Entry 7ASD (electron microscopy, 3.50 A resolution); this record covers chains CA and DA of the 8 polymer chains in the assembly.

== Chain CA (and DA) ==
Molecule: Major royal jelly protein 1
Source organism: Apis mellifera
Notes: chain DA of this document is another copy of the same molecule, construct and numbering; everything in this record applies to it too
UniProtKB: O18330 (MRJP1_APIME); numbering as in UniProt (aligned over 1-432)
Chain sequence (432 residues; numbered 1 to 432; the number before each row is that of its first residue):
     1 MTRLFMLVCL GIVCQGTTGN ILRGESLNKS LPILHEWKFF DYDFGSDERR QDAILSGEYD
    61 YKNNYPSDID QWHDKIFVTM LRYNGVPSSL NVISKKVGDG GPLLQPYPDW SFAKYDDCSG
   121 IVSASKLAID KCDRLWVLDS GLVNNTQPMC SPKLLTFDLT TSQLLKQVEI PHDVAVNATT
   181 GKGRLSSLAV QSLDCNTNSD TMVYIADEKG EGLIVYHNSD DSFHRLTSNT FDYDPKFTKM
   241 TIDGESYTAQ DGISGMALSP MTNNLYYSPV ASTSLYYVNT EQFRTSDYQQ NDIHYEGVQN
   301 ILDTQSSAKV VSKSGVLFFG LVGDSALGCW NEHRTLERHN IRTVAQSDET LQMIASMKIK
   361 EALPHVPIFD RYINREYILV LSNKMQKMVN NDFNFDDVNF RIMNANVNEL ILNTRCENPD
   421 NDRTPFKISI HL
Not modelled in the structure: 1-19
UniProt features mapped onto this chain:
  - binding site (24-methylenecholesterol): Pro364
  - modified residue: His431 (Histidine amide), Leu432 (Leucine amide)
  - glycosylation (N-linked (GlcNAc...) asparagine): Asn28, Asn144, Asn177
Disulfide bonds: Cys118-Cys150, Cys132-Cys195, Cys329-Cys416
Glycans and other covalent adducts: N-acetylglucosamine (NAG) linked to Asn28, Asn144; glycan linked to Asn177
Ligand contacts:
  - 24-methylenecholesterol (94R; (3beta,14beta,17alpha)-ergosta-5,24(28)-dien-3-ol), molecule 1: Leu363, Pro364, His365, Val366, Phe369, Ile373, Arg375, Ile430
  - 24-methylenecholesterol (94R), molecule 2: Phe369, Phe426, Ile428
What the authors report for this chain:
  - post-translational modification sites: Asn28, Asn144, Asn177
  - binding site for N-acetylglucosamine: Asn28, Asn144, Asn177
  - self-association interface (contacts with another copy of this molecule); pairs are residue here / residue on that copy: Phe395-Glu48, Asp47, Ile54

== Chain CA / chain DA interface ==
Residue-residue contacts - 36 pairs, chain CA then chain DA:
  Arg23(CA) with Asn413(DA), hydrogen bond (side chain-backbone)
  Glu25(CA) with Arg334(DA), salt bridge; Thr414(DA); Glu417(DA)
  Lys29(CA) with Asn413(DA), hydrogen bond
  Pro32(CA) with Asp422(DA)
  Arg334(CA) with Glu25(DA), salt bridge
  Glu409(CA) with Leu412(DA); Asn413(DA), hydrogen bond (backbone-side chain)
  Leu410(CA) with Asn413(DA)
  Leu412(CA) with Glu409(DA); Leu412(DA), hydrophobic; Asn413(DA), hydrogen bond (backbone-side chain)
  Asn413(CA) with Arg23(DA), hydrogen bond (backbone-side chain); Lys29(DA), hydrogen bond; Glu409(DA), hydrogen bond (side chain-backbone); Leu410(DA); Leu412(DA), hydrogen bond (side chain-backbone); Asn413(DA)
  Thr414(CA) with Glu25(DA)
  Glu417(CA) with Glu25(DA)
  Asp422(CA) with Pro32(DA)
  Thr424(CA) with His431(DA), hydrogen bond (backbone-side chain)
  Pro425(CA) with His431(DA), hydrogen bond (backbone-backbone)
  Phe426(CA) with Ser429(DA); Ile430(DA), hydrophobic
  Lys427(CA) with Lys427(DA); Ile428(DA); Ser429(DA), hydrogen bond (backbone-backbone)
  Ile428(CA) with Lys427(DA)
  Ser429(CA) with Phe426(DA); Lys427(DA), hydrogen bond (backbone-backbone)
  Ile430(CA) with Pro425(DA); Phe426(DA), hydrophobic
  His431(CA) with Thr424(DA), hydrogen bond (side chain-backbone); Pro425(DA), hydrogen bond (backbone-backbone)
Other interface residues (no listed pair), chain CA (23 interface residues in all): Ile411, Arg415, Leu432
Other interface residues (no listed pair), chain DA (23 interface residues in all): Ile411, Arg415, Leu432

== In short ==
Chain CA and chain DA each contribute 23 residues to their interface; the contacts include 14 hydrogen bonds
and 2 salt bridges. Polar contacts include Glu25(CA)-Arg334(DA), Arg23(CA)-Asn413(DA) and
Lys29(CA)-Asn413(DA). Bound to chain CA: 24-methylenecholesterol. The paper reports a binding site for
N-acetylglucosamine at Asn28(CA), Asn144(CA) and Asn177(CA); modification sites Asn28(CA), Asn144(CA) and
Asn177(CA).
Both chains are Major royal jelly protein 1 (Apis mellifera). Entry 7ASD (Structure of native royal jelly
filaments) was determined by electron microscopy.
